4L3H - chains A and F of the 6 polymer chains in the assembly; structure by X-ray diffraction, 1.79 A resolution.

Chain A:
Name: Methylamine utilization protein MauG
Source organism: Paracoccus denitrificans
Notes: EC 1.-.-.-
UniProt: Q51658 (MAUG_PARDP); residues 1-367 here correspond to UniProt positions 21-387 (UniProt number = residue number + 20)
Amino-acid sequence (373 residues; row label = number of the first residue in the row):
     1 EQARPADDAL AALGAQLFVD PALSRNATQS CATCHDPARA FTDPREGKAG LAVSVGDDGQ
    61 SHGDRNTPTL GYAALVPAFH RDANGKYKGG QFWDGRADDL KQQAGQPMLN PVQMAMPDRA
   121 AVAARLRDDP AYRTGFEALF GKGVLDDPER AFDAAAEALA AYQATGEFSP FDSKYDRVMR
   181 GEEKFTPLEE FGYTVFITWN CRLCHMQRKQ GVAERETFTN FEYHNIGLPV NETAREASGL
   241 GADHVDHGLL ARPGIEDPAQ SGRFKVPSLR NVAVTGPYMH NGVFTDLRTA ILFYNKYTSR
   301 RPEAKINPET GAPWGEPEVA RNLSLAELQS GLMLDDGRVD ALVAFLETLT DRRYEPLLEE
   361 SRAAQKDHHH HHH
Disordered / not traced: 1-5, 360-373
Differences from the reference sequence: engineered mutation Gln-113 (Glu133 in Q51658); expression tag (368-373)
Swiss-Prot annotation at these positions:
  - binding site (heme c): Cys-31, Cys-34, His-35, Cys-201, Cys-204, His-205, His-280
Ion coordination: heme c Fe site 1 near His-35 (its only coordinating residue here); Ca2+: Asn-66, Thr-275, Pro-277; heme c Fe site 2: His-205, Tyr-294; Na+ site 1: Asn-231, Thr-233; Na+ site 2: Leu-250, Arg-252, Ile-255
Small-molecule neighbours:
  - heme c (HEC), molecule 1: Phe-18, Gln-29, Ser-30, Cys-31, Cys-34, His-35, Ser-54, Val-55, Gly-56, Arg-65, Asn-66, Thr-67, Pro-68, Thr-69, Leu-70, Gln-91, Phe-92, Trp-93, Arg-96, Leu-100, Gln-103, Ala-104, Pro-107, Met-108, Gln-113, Met-114, Leu-159, Gln-163, Lys-265
  - heme c (HEC), molecule 2: Trp-93, Asn-200, Cys-201, Cys-204, His-205, His-224, Ile-226, Leu-228, Phe-264, Lys-265, Val-266, Pro-267, Leu-269, Val-272, Tyr-278, Met-279, His-280, Leu-287, Ala-290, Ile-291, Tyr-294, Ser-324, Glu-327, Leu-328, Leu-334, Leu-342, Leu-346

Chain F:
Name: Methylamine dehydrogenase heavy chain
Source organism: Paracoccus denitrificans
Notes: EC 1.4.99.3
UniProt: A1BB97 (A1BB97_PARDP); residues 2-386 here correspond to UniProt positions 33-417 (UniProt number = residue number + 31)
Amino-acid sequence (385 residues; numbered 2 to 386; the number before each row is that of its first residue):
     2 DAPEAETQAQ ETQGQAAARA AAADLAAGQD DEPRILEAPA PDARRVYVND PAHFAAVTQQ
    62 FVIDGEAGRV IGMIDGGFLP NPVVADDGSF IAHASTVFSR IARGERTDYV EVFDPVTLLP
   122 TADIELPDAP RFLVGTYPWM TSLTPDGKTL LFYQFSPAPA VGVVDLEGKA FKRMLDVPDC
   182 YHIFPTAPDT FFMHCRDGSL AKVAFGTEGT PEITHTEVFH PEDEFLINHP AYSQKAGRLV
   242 WPTYTGKIHQ IDLSSGDAKF LPAVEALTEA ERADGWRPGG WQQVAYHRAL DRIYLLVDQR
   302 DEWRHKTASR FVVVLDAKTG ERLAKFEMGH EIDSINVSQD EKPLLYALST GDKTLYIHDA
   362 ESGEELRSVN QLGHGPQVIT TADMG
Disordered / not traced: 2-10
Cystine bridges: Cys-181/Cys-196

How chain A and chain F interact:
Pairs across the interface - 11 pairs, chain A then chain F:
  Asn-84(A) / Glu-33(F)
  Arg-208(A) / Gly-29(F)  hydrogen bond (side chain-backbone)
  Arg-208(A) / Gln-30(F)
  Arg-208(A) / Asp-31(F)
  Lys-209(A) / Asp-31(F)  hydrogen bond (backbone-side chain)
  Lys-209(A) / Asp-32(F)
  Lys-209(A) / Glu-33(F)  salt bridge
  Lys-209(A) / Pro-34(F)
  Gln-210(A) / Asp-31(F)  hydrogen bond (backbone-side chain)
  Gln-210(A) / Asp-32(F)
  Gln-210(A) / Pro-34(F)
Also at the interface, not in a pair above, chain A (5 interface residues in all): Lys-86

Summary:
The interface between chain A and chain F involves 5 residues on one side and 6 on the other, with 3 hydrogen
bonds and 1 salt bridge. Polar contacts include Lys-209(A)/Glu-33(F), Arg-208(A)/Gly-29(F) and
Lys-209(A)/Asp-31(F). Chain A binds heme c.
Here chain A is Methylamine utilization protein MauG and chain F is Methylamine dehydrogenase heavy chain,
both from Paracoccus denitrificans. Entry 4L3H (Crystal Structure of the E113Q-MauG/pre-Methylamine
Dehydrogenase Complex After Treatment with Hydrogen Peroxide) was determined by X-ray diffraction, deposited
together with 4L1Q and 4L3G.
